3X1L - chains A and B of the 10 polymer chains in the assembly; structure by X-ray diffraction, 2.10 A resolution.

Chain A:
Molecule: CRISPR system Cmr subunit Cmr2
From: Pyrococcus furiosus DSM 3638
Reference sequence: Q8U1S6 (CMR2_PYRFU); residue numbers follow UniProt; this construct covers 216-871
Sequence (677 residues; each row starts with the number of its first residue):
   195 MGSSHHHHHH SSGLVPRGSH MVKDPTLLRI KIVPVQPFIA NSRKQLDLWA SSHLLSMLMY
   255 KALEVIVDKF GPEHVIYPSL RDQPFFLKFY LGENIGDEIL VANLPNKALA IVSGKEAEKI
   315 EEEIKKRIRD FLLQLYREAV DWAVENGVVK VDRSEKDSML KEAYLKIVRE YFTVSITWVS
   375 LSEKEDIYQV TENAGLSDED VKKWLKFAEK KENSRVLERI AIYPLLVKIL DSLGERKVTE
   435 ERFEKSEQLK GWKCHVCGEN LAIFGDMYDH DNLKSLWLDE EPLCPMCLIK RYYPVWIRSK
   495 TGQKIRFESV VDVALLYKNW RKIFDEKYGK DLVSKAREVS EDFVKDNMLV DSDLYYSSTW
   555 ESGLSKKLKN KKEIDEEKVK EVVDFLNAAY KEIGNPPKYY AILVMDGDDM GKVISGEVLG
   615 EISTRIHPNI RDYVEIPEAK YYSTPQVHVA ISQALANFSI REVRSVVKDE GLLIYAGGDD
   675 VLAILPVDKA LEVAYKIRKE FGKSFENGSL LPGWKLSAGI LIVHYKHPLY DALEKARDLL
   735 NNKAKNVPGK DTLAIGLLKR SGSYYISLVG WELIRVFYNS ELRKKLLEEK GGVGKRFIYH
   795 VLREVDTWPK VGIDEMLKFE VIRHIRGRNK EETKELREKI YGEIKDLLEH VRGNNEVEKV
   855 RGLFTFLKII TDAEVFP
Unresolved in the structure: 195-217, 391-407, 557-569, 603-637, 700-708, 783-787, 821-822
Differences from the reference sequence: expression tag (195-215)
Ion coordination: Zn2+: C448, C451, C478, C481
Curated features (UniProtKB/Swiss-Prot):
  - binding site (Zn(2+)): C448, C451, C478, C481
  - binding site (Mn(2+)): D600, E656, D673, D674, E694, E700
  - mutagenesis: S246 (S246A: No effect on pre-crRNA cleavage), S250 (S250A: No effect on pre-crRNA cleavage), D600 (D600N: No effect on pre-crRNA cleavage), D673 to D674 (No effect on pre-crRNA cleavage), D673 (D673N: No effect on pre-crRNA cleavage)

Chain B:
Molecule: CRISPR system Cmr subunit Cmr3
From: Pyrococcus furiosus DSM 3638
Reference sequence: Q8U1S7 (CMR3_PYRFU); residue numbers follow UniProt; this construct covers 1-322
Sequence (322 residues; row label = number of the first residue in the row):
     1 MIEVTFTPYD VLLFRESRPF DAGSESVARS IIPLPQTVAG AIRTLLFYKG LKNCVGVGEE
    61 EPEFTLVGIA IGTEKGRIYP LPFNIIKSEK FYKVVNPGRF LGKLILPPKG KYKSGYVTES
   121 ILEKYLKGEL KEVEENKVIR IEKEKRIGIK LSREKKVVEE GMLYTVEFLR IEKIYAWIED
   181 PGCGIKDILS SYEFLTLGGE SRVAFVEVDD KTPDIFNREL GSTKKALFYF STPTIGKVGE
   241 IVQELEKRLN AKIDDYLLVS SRPTAISGWD MHEKKPKGTK FAIPPGSVLF VEFKEEVEVP
   301 PYIKLGKLKK LGYGLALGGI WE
Unresolved in the structure: 74-76
Ion coordination: Mg2+ near E200 (its only coordinating residue here)

How chain A and chain B interact:
Residue-residue contacts - 86 pairs, chain A then chain B:
  P231(A) with R262(B)
  N235(A) with R18(B)
  V373(A) with F100(B), hydrophobic
  V384(A) with F100(B), hydrophobic
  N387(A) with G98(B); R99(B), hydrogen bond (backbone-backbone)
  A388(A) with G98(B); R99(B), hydrogen bond (backbone-backbone); P107(B)
  G389(A) with P107(B)
  R413(A) with L101(B)
  L420(A) with F100(B), hydrophobic
  K422(A) with P108(B)
  I423(A) with F100(B), hydrophobic; I105(B), hydrophobic
  S426(A) with I105(B); L106(B), hydrogen bond (side chain-backbone); P107(B); P108(B)
  L427(A) with F100(B), hydrophobic; L101(B), hydrophobic; I105(B), hydrophobic
  R430(A) with K103(B); L104(B), hydrogen bond (side chain-backbone); D255(B), salt bridge; Y256(B), hydrogen bond (side chain-backbone); L257(B)
  T433(A) with V238(B); L258(B), hydrogen bond (side chain-backbone)
  R436(A) with P263(B)
  F437(A) with G236(B); K237(B); V238(B), hydrophobic; L258(B), hydrophobic; S260(B); S261(B); P263(B), hydrophobic; A282(B); I283(B), hydrophobic; P284(B)
  E438(A) with K237(B), hydrogen bond (backbone-side chain); V238(B), hydrogen bond (side chain-backbone)
  K439(A) with F281(B)
  E441(A) with T279(B)
  Q442(A) with G278(B); T279(B), hydrogen bond (backbone-backbone); F281(B)
  L443(A) with G278(B)
  K444(A) with D270(B), salt bridge; E273(B), salt bridge; K275(B); G278(B)
  G445(A) with P276(B), hydrogen bond (backbone-backbone)
  W446(A) with W269(B), hydrophobic; P276(B), hydrophobic
  K447(A) with S17(B); S267(B); K277(B), hydrogen bond (side chain-backbone); G278(B); T279(B), hydrogen bond
  H449(A) with P19(B)
  V450(A) with R18(B), hydrogen bond (backbone-side chain)
  C451(A) with R18(B)
  G452(A) with S17(B), hydrogen bond (backbone-side chain)
  E453(A) with A265(B); T279(B), hydrogen bond (backbone-side chain)
  N454(A) with F281(B)
  H464(A) with D21(B), salt bridge
  K468(A) with S24(B)
  S556(A) with E160(B)
  P722(A) with V27(B), hydrophobic
  Y724(A) with R18(B); V27(B); R29(B)
  D725(A) with R29(B), salt bridge; E167(B)
  E728(A) with R29(B), salt bridge
  K729(A) with E167(B), salt bridge
  N736(A) with K113(B), hydrogen bond
  N740(A) with K87(B), hydrogen bond; K113(B)
  P742(A) with K90(B)
  L752(A) with K145(B)
  S755(A) with I147(B)
  G756(A) with K145(B); I147(B)
Also at the interface, not in a pair above, chain A (50 interface residues in all): A234, W372, S440, N735
Also at the interface, not in a pair above, chain B (51 interface residues in all): E16, K274

In short:
Chain A and chain B form an interface of 50 and 51 residues respectively, with 17 hydrogen bonds and 7 salt
bridges. Polar pairs include R430(A)-D255(B), K444(A)-D270(B) and K444(A)-E273(B). From UniProt: 4
Zn2+-binding residues, 6 Mn2+-binding residues and 5 mutagenesis sites on chain A.
Here chain A is CRISPR system Cmr subunit Cmr2 and chain B is CRISPR system Cmr subunit Cmr3, both from
Pyrococcus furiosus DSM 3638. Entry 3X1L (Crystal Structure of the CRISPR-Cas RNA Silencing Cmr Complex Bound
to a Target Analog) was determined by X-ray diffraction.
